PDB entry 9C3E | electron microscopy, 3.50 A resolution | chains D and X of the 9 polymer chains in the assembly

[Chain D]
Molecule: T-cell surface glycoprotein CD3 delta chain
Source organism: Homo sapiens
Reference sequence: P04234 (CD3D_HUMAN); residues 1-125 here = UniProt positions 1-125
Chain sequence (125 residues; row label = number of the first residue in the row):
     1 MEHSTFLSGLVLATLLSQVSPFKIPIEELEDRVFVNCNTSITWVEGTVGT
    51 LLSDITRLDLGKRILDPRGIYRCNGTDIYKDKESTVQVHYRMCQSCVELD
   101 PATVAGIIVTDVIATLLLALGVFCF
Disordered / not traced: 1-21
Cystine bridges: C37-C73, C93-C96
Covalently attached groups: N-acetylglucosamine (NAG) linked to N38, N74
Swiss-Prot annotation at these positions:
  - glycosylation (N-linked (GlcNAc...) asparagine): N38, N74

[Chain X]
Molecule: T-cell surface glycoprotein CD3 zeta chain
Source organism: Homo sapiens
Reference sequence: P20963 (CD3Z_HUMAN); residue numbers follow UniProt; this construct covers 1-164
Chain sequence (164 residues; row label = number of the first residue in the row):
     1 MKWKALFTAAILQAQLPITEAQSFGLLDPKLCYLLDGILFIYGVILTALF
    51 LRVKFSRSADAPAYQQGQNQLYNELNLGRREEYDVLDKRRGRDPEMGGKP
   101 QRRKNPQEGLYNELQKDKMAEAYSEIGMKGERRRGKGHDGLYQGLSTATK
   151 DTYDALHMQALPPR
Disordered / not traced: 1-21, 50-164
Swiss-Prot annotation at these positions:
  - modified residue: S58 (Phosphoserine), Y64 (Phosphotyrosine), Y72 (Phosphotyrosine), Y83 (Phosphotyrosine), Y111 (Phosphotyrosine), Y123 (Phosphotyrosine), Y142 (Phosphotyrosine), Y153 (Phosphotyrosine)
  - mutagenesis: D36 (D36E/L/V: Decreases cell surface expression of IgG Fc receptor complex)

[Interface between chain D and chain X]
Contacting residue pairs (4):
  Q94(D) - S23(X)  hydrogen bond
  Q94(D) - G25(X)
  S95(D) - L26(X)
  C96(D) - L26(X)
Interface residues without a listed pair, chain D (7 interface residues in all): K62, I64, L65, V97
Interface residues without a listed pair, chain X (4 interface residues in all): Q22

[Summary]
7 residues of chain D and 4 residues of chain X are in contact, with 1 hydrogen bond. The hydrogen-bonded pair
is Q94(D)-S23(X). Covalently linked N-acetylglucosamine: at N38(D) and N74(D). Curated annotation (UniProt)
lists one mutagenesis site on chain X.
Chain D is T-cell surface glycoprotein CD3 delta chain and chain X is T-cell surface glycoprotein CD3 zeta
chain, both from Homo sapiens; the structure, TCR - CD3 complex bound to HLA, was determined by electron
microscopy (same publication as 9BBC).
